PDB entry 3LQD | X-ray diffraction, 2.80 A resolution | chains C and D of the 4 polymer chains in the assembly

[Chain C]
Molecule: Hemoglobin subunit alpha
Organism: Lepus europaeus
Sequence (141 residues; row label = number of the first residue in the row):
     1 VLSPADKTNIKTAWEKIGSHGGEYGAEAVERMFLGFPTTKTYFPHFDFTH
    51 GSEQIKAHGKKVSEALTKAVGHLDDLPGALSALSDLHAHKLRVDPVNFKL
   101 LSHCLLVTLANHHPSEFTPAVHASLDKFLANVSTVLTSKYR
Metal / ion sites: heme Fe: His87 (together with oxygen molecule)
Residues lining bound ligands: heme / oxygen molecule: Met32, Thr39, Tyr42, Phe43, His45, Phe46, His58, Lys61, Val62, Ala65, Leu66, Leu83, Leu86, His87, Leu91, Val93, Asn97, Phe98, Leu101, Val132, Leu136

[Chain D]
Molecule: Hemoglobin subunit beta
Organism: Lepus europaeus
Reference sequence: P08535 (HBB_LEPEU); numbering as in UniProt (aligned over 1-146)
Sequence (146 residues; each row starts with the number of its first residue):
     1 VHLSGEEKSAVTALWGKVNVEEVGGETLGRLLVVYPWTQRFFESFGDLST
    51 ASAVMGNPKVKAHGKKVLAAFSEGLSHLDNLKGTFAKLSELHCDKLHVDP
   101 ENFRLLGNVLVIVLSHHFGKEFTPQVQAAYQKVVAGVANALAHKYH
Metal / ion sites: heme Fe: His92 (together with oxygen molecule)
Residues lining bound ligands:
  - heme (HEM): Leu31, Thr38, Phe41, Phe42, Phe45, His63, Lys66, Val67, Ala70, Phe71, Leu88, Leu91, His92, Leu96, Val98, Asn102, Phe103, Leu106, Val137, Leu141
  - oxygen molecule (OXY): Phe42, His63, Val67, His92

[Interface between chain C and chain D]
Contacting residue pairs (40):
  Arg31(C) with Phe122(D), hydrogen bond (side chain-backbone); Thr123(D); Pro124(D); Gln127(D), hydrogen bond
  Leu34(C) with Gln125(D); Ala128(D)
  Gly35(C) with Ala128(D)
  Phe36(C) with Gln131(D)
  His103(C) with Asn108(D); Val111(D); Ile112(D); Gln127(D); Gln131(D), hydrogen bond
  Cys104(C) with Gln127(D)
  Leu106(C) with Ile112(D), hydrophobic
  Val107(C) with Val111(D), hydrophobic; Ile112(D), hydrophobic; Ser115(D), hydrogen bond (backbone-side chain); Gln127(D)
  Ala110(C) with Ile112(D), hydrophobic; Ser115(D); His116(D)
  Asn111(C) with Ser115(D), hydrogen bond; Gly119(D); Lys120(D)
  Pro114(C) with His116(D)
  Phe117(C) with Arg30(D), hydrogen bond (backbone-side chain); Ile112(D), hydrophobic; His116(D)
  Thr118(C) with Arg30(D), hydrogen bond (backbone-side chain)
  Pro119(C) with Arg30(D); Val33(D); Met55(D), hydrophobic
  His122(C) with Arg30(D), hydrogen bond; Val34(D); Ile112(D)
  Ala123(C) with Val33(D); Val34(D), hydrophobic
  Asp126(C) with Val34(D); Tyr35(D)
Also at the interface, not in a pair above, chain C (20 interface residues in all): Glu30, Lys99, Ala120
Also at the interface, not in a pair above, chain D (22 interface residues in all): Ala51, Glu101, Arg104

[In short]
The interface between chain C and chain D involves 20 residues on one side and 22 on the other; the contacts
include 8 hydrogen bonds. Polar contacts include Arg31(C)-Phe122(D), Arg31(C)-Gln127(D) and
His103(C)-Gln131(D). Ligands of chain C: heme / oxygen molecule.
Here chain C is Hemoglobin subunit alpha and chain D is Hemoglobin subunit beta, both from Lepus europaeus.
Entry 3LQD (Crystal structure determination of Lepus europaeus 2.8 A resolution) was determined by X-ray
diffraction.
